PDB entry 2H9E | X-ray diffraction, 2.20 A resolution | chains H and C of the 4 polymer chains in the assembly

== Chain H ==
Name: Coagulation factor X heavy chain
Source organism: Homo sapiens
Notes: EC 3.4.21.6; fragment: catalytic domain
Reference sequence: P00742 (FA10_HUMAN); the construct lacks a stretch of the UniProt sequence and is renumbered around it, so the offset changes along the chain: 16-61 = UniProt 235-280; 62-123 = UniProt 282-343; 124-131 = UniProt 345-352; 132-184 = UniProt 355-407; 3 more segments
Chain sequence (233 residues; each row starts with the number of its first residue; note: 2 numbers in that range are skipped by the numbering (no residue carries them; nothing is unmodelled there); a row labelled like 131A-131B holds insertion residues (131A, then the next letters in order)):
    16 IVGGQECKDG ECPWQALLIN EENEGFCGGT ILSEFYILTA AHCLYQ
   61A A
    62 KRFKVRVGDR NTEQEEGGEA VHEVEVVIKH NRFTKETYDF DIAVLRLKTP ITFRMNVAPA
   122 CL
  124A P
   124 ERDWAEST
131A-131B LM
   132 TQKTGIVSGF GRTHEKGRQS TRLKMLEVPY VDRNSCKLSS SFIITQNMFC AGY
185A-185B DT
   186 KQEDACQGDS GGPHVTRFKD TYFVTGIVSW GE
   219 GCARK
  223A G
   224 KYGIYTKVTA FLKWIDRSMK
Disulfides: Cys22-Cys27, Cys42-Cys58, Cys167-Cys181, Cys191-Cys220
Ion coordination: Na+: Tyr184, Arg222, Lys224
Curated features (UniProtKB/Swiss-Prot):
  - active site (Charge relay system): His57, Asp102, Ser195
What the authors report for this chain:
  - Na+ coordination: Tyr184, Lys186, Arg222, Lys224
  - binding site for phosphate ion: Asp185A, Thr185B, Lys186, Lys223
  - conformationally variable residues (loop rearrangement): Asn72 to Glu80
  - binding site for selectide inhibitor DTY-ILE-ARG-LEU-LPD peptide: His57, Glu97, Asp189, Ser195, Ser214, Gly216, Ile227

== Chain C ==
Name: Anti-coagulant protein C2
Source organism: Ancylostoma caninum
Reference sequence: Q16938 (Q16938_ANCCA); residues 1-84 here correspond to UniProt positions 8-91 (UniProt number = residue number + 7)
Chain sequence (84 residues; numbered 1 to 84; the number before each row is that of its first residue):
     1 KATMQCGENE KYDSCGSKEC DKKCKYDGVE EEDDEEPNVP CLVRVCHQDC VCEEGFYRNK
    61 DDKCVSAEDC ELDNMDFIYP GTRN
Unresolved in the structure: 1-5, 14-20, 31-49, 84
Disulfides: Cys6-Cys50, Cys24-Cys70, Cys52-Cys64
What the authors report for this chain:
  - conformationally variable residues (order/disorder transition): Glu31 to Asp49

== Chain H / chain C interface ==
Pairs across the interface (53):
  Leu59(H) - Thr82(C)
  Leu59(H) - Arg83(C)
  Tyr60(H) - Arg83(C)  hydrogen bond (backbone-side chain)
  Ala61A(H) - Thr82(C)  hydrogen bond (backbone-side chain)
  Ala61A(H) - Arg83(C)  hydrogen bond (backbone-backbone)
  Lys62(H) - Gly81(C)
  Lys62(H) - Thr82(C)  hydrogen bond (backbone-backbone)
  Lys62(H) - Arg83(C)
  Arg63(H) - Gly81(C)
  Phe64(H) - Thr82(C)
  Glu86(H) - Tyr79(C)
  Val87(H) - Ile78(C)
  Val87(H) - Tyr79(C)  hydrophobic
  Val88(H) - Asp76(C)
  Val88(H) - Phe77(C)
  Val88(H) - Ile78(C)  hydrogen bond (backbone-backbone)
  Ile89(H) - Met75(C)  hydrophobic
  Ile89(H) - Asp76(C)
  Ile89(H) - Phe77(C)  hydrophobic
  Lys90(H) - Asn74(C)
  Lys90(H) - Met75(C)
  Lys90(H) - Asp76(C)  salt bridge
  Lys90(H) - Ile78(C)
  His91(H) - Asn74(C)  hydrogen bond (side chain-backbone)
  Asn92(H) - Asp73(C)  hydrogen bond (side chain-backbone)
  Asn92(H) - Asn74(C)  hydrogen bond (backbone-backbone)
  Asn92(H) - Met75(C)
  Asn92(H) - Asp76(C)
  Arg93(H) - Tyr26(C)
  Arg93(H) - Val29(C)
  Arg93(H) - Asn74(C)  hydrogen bond
  Phe101(H) - Asp27(C)
  Phe101(H) - Gly28(C)
  Phe101(H) - Val29(C)  hydrophobic
  Arg125(H) - Asp27(C)  salt bridge
  Asn178(H) - Gly28(C)  hydrogen bond (side chain-backbone)
  Ala233(H) - Asp27(C)
  Ala233(H) - Gly28(C)
  Phe234(H) - Asp27(C)
  Leu235(H) - Asp27(C)  hydrogen bond (backbone-side chain)
  Lys236(H) - Asp27(C)  hydrogen bond (backbone-side chain)
  Lys236(H) - Ala67(C)
  Lys236(H) - Glu68(C)
  Trp237(H) - Asp27(C)  hydrogen bond (backbone-side chain)
  Trp237(H) - Glu71(C)
  Trp237(H) - Asn74(C)  hydrogen bond (side chain-backbone)
  Trp237(H) - Met75(C)
  Asp239(H) - Glu68(C)
  Arg240(H) - Glu68(C)
  Arg240(H) - Asp69(C)  salt bridge
  Arg240(H) - Leu72(C)
  Arg240(H) - Met75(C)
  Lys243(H) - Glu68(C)  salt bridge
Interface residues without a listed pair, chain H (27 interface residues in all): Gln61, Ser241
From the paper, about this interface:
  - specific contacts: Val88(H)-Ile78(C), Lys90(H)-Asp76(C), Arg93(H)-Asn74(C), Arg125(H)-Asp27(C), Asn178(H)-Gly28(C), Trp237(H)-Asn74(C), Arg240(H)-Asp69(C), Lys243(H)-Glu68(C), Asp27(C)-Trp237(H), Asp27(C)-Leu235(H), Asp27(C)-Lys236(H), Asn74(C)-Asn92(H), Gly81(C)-Lys62(H), Thr82(C)-Lys62(H), Arg83(C)-Tyr60(H)
  - interface residues, chain H: Glu86(H)
  - interface residues, chain C: Asn74(C), Gly81(C), Arg83(C)

== In short ==
27 residues of chain H face 19 of chain C across their interface, with 14 hydrogen bonds and 4 salt bridges.
Polar pairs include Lys90(H)-Asp76(C), Arg125(H)-Asp27(C) and Arg240(H)-Asp69(C). The authors report contacts
between Val88(H) and Ile78(C), Lys90(H) and Asp76(C) and Arg93(H) and Asn74(C) among others. The paper reports
a binding site for selectide inhibitor DTY-ILE-ARG-LEU-LPD peptide at His57(H), Glu97(H) and Asp189(H) among
others; a binding site for phosphate ion at Asp185A(H), Thr185B(H) and Lys186(H) among others.
Chain H is Coagulation factor X heavy chain (Homo sapiens) and chain C is Anti-coagulant protein C2
(Ancylostoma caninum); the structure, Crystal Structure of FXa/selectide/NAPC2 ternary complex, was determined
by X-ray diffraction.
